1U41 - chains A and B; structure by X-ray diffraction, 2.20 A resolution.

== Chain A (and B) ==
Molecule: Nuclear factor NF-kappa-B p105 subunit
From: Mus musculus
Notes: fragment: dimerization domain; chain B of this document is another copy of the same molecule, construct and numbering; everything in this record applies to it too
UniProtKB: P25799 (NFKB1_MOUSE); residue numbers follow UniProt; this construct covers 245-350
Chain sequence (106 residues; numbered 245 to 350; the number before each row is that of its first residue):
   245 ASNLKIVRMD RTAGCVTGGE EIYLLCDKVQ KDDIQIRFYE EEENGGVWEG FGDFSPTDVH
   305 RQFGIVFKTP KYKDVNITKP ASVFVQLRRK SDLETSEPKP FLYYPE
Disordered / not traced: 245-246, 279 (chain B: 245-246, 287-289)
Construct notes: engineered mutation Gly-308 (Ala in P25799)
Curated features (UniProtKB/Swiss-Prot):
  - modified residue: Ser-335 (Phosphoserine)
  - cross-link: Lys-323 (Glycyl lysine isopeptide (Lys-Gly) (interchain with G-Cter in SUMO2))

== Interface between chain A and chain B ==
Pairs across the interface - 32 pairs, chain A then chain B:
  Val-251(A) / His-304(B)
  Arg-252(A) / Tyr-267(B)
  Arg-252(A) / Asp-302(B)  salt bridge
  Arg-252(A) / Val-310(B)
  Met-253(A) / Tyr-267(B)  hydrogen bond (backbone-side chain)
  Asp-254(A) / Asp-254(B)
  Asp-254(A) / Arg-255(B)  hydrogen bond (backbone-side chain)
  Asp-254(A) / Tyr-267(B)  hydrogen bond (backbone-side chain)
  Arg-255(A) / Arg-255(B)
  Tyr-267(A) / Arg-252(B)
  Tyr-267(A) / Met-253(B)  hydrogen bond (side chain-backbone)
  Tyr-267(A) / Asp-254(B)
  Tyr-267(A) / Tyr-267(B)
  Tyr-267(A) / Leu-269(B)  hydrophobic
  Leu-269(A) / Tyr-267(B)  hydrophobic
  Leu-269(A) / Leu-269(B)  hydrophobic
  Leu-269(A) / His-304(B)
  Leu-269(A) / Val-310(B)  hydrophobic
  Cys-270(A) / His-304(B)  hydrogen bond (backbone-side chain)
  Asp-302(A) / Arg-252(B)  salt bridge
  His-304(A) / Val-251(B)
  His-304(A) / Leu-269(B)
  His-304(A) / Cys-270(B)  hydrogen bond (side chain-backbone)
  His-304(A) / Phe-307(B)  hydrogen bond (side chain-backbone)
  Arg-305(A) / Val-251(B)
  Arg-305(A) / Asp-271(B)  salt bridge
  Arg-305(A) / Phe-307(B)
  Phe-307(A) / His-304(B)  hydrogen bond (backbone-side chain)
  Phe-307(A) / Arg-305(B)
  Phe-307(A) / Phe-307(B)  hydrophobic
  Val-310(A) / Arg-252(B)
  Val-310(A) / Leu-269(B)  hydrophobic
Interface residues without a listed pair, chain A (15 interface residues in all): Glu-265, Asp-271
Interface residues without a listed pair, chain B (15 interface residues in all): Glu-265

== Summary ==
The chain A/chain B interface involves 15 residues from each chain; the contacts include 8 hydrogen bonds and
3 salt bridges. Among the polar pairs are Arg-252(A)/Asp-302(B), Arg-305(A)/Asp-271(B) and
Met-253(A)/Tyr-267(B).
Both chains are Nuclear factor NF-kappa-B p105 subunit (Mus musculus). Entry 1U41 (Crystal structure of YLGV
mutant of dimerisation domain of NF-kB p50 transcription factor) was determined by X-ray diffraction (same
publication as 1U36, 1U3J, 1U3Y, 1U3Z and 1U42).
